PDB entry 5A8F | electron microscopy, 10.60 A resolution (very low resolution: no residue pairs are listed; an interface is given only as per-side residue counts) | chains A and B of the 3 polymer chains in the assembly

# Chain A
Molecule: Human saffold virus-3 VP1
From: Saffold virus
UniProt: C0MHL9 (C0MHL9_9PICO); the author numbering skips numbers that UniProt does not, so the offset changes along the chain: 34-82 = UniProt 680-728; 89-188 = UniProt 729-828; 191-260 = UniProt 829-898
Amino-acid sequence (219 residues; numbered 34 to 260; 8 numbers in that range are skipped by the numbering (no residue carries them; nothing is unmodelled there); the number before each row is that of its first residue):
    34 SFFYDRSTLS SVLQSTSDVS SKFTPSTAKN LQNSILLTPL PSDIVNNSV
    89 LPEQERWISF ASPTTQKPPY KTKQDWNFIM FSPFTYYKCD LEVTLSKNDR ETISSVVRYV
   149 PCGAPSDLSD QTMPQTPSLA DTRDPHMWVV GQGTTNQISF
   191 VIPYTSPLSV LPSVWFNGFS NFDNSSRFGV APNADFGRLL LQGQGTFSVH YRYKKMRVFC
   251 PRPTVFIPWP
Sequence notes: conflict F36 (Val682 in C0MHL9)

# Chain B
Molecule: Genome polyphuman saffold virus-3 VP3 protein
From: Saffold virus
UniProt: E3TMG9 (E3TMG9_9PICO); residues 44-232 here correspond to UniProt positions 458-646 (UniProt number = residue number + 414)
Amino-acid sequence (189 residues; numbered 44 to 232; the number before each row is that of its first residue):
    44 LLSLCKIPTF LGNLDSNKKR IPYFSATNST PATPLVTYQV TLSCSCMANS MLAAVARNFN
   104 QYRGSLNYLF VFTGSAMTKG KFLISYTPPG AGEPKTLDQA MQATYAIWDL GLNSSYNFTV
   164 PFISPTHYRQ TSYNTPTITS VDGWLTVWQL TPLTYPLGVP NDSHILTLVS GGDDFTLRMP
   224 VTFTKYVPQ
Disulfides: C87-C89

# Interface between chain A and chain B
At this resolution (11 A) residue pairs are not listed: 14 residues of chain A and 19 of chain B lie at the interface.

# Overview
14 residues of chain A and 19 residues of chain B are in contact.
Chain A is Human saffold virus-3 VP1 and chain B is Genome polyphuman saffold virus-3 VP3 protein, both from
Saffold virus; the structure, Structure and genome release mechanism of human cardiovirus Saffold virus-3, was
determined by electron microscopy together with 5CFC and 5CFD from the same study.
